Entry 6XZR (electron microscopy, 3.30 A resolution); this record covers chains IN1 and AP1 of the 8 polymer chains in the assembly.

Chain IN1:
Molecule: 47-nt RNA strand
Sequence (47 nucleotides; each row starts with the number of its first residue):
     1 AGUAGAAACAAGGGUAUUUUUCUUUACUAGUCUACCCUGCUUUUGCU
Not modelled in the structure: 15-34, 40-47

Chain AP1:
Protein: Polymerase acidic protein
From: Influenza C virus (strain C/Johannesburg/1/1966)
Notes: EC 3.1.-.-
UniProt: Q9IMP5 (PA_INCJH); residues 1-709 here = UniProt positions 1-709
Sequence (709 residues; row label = number of the first residue in the row):
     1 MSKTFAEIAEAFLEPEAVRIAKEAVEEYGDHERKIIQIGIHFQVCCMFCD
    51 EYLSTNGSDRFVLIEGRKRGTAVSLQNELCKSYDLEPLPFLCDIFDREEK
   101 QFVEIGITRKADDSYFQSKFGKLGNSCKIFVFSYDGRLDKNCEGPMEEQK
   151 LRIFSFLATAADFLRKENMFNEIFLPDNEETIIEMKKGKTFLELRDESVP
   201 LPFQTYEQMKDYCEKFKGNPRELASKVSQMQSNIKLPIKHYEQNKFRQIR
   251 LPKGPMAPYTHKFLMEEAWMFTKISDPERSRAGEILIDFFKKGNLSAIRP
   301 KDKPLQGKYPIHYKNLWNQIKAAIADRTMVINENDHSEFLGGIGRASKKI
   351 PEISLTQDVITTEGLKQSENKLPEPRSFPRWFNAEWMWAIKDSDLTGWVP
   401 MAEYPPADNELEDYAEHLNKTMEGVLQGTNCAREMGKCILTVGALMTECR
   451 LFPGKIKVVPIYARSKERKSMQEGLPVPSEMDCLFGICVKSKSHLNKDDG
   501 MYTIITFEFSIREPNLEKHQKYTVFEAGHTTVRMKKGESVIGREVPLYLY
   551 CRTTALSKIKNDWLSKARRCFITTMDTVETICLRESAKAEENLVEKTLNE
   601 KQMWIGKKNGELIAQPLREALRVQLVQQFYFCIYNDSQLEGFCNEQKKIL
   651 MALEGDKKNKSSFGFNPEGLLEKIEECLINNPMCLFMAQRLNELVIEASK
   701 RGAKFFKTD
Not modelled in the structure: 1, 533-542, 708-709
UniProt features mapped onto this chain:
  - motif: Arg109 to Gly124 (Nuclear localization signal 1 (NLS1)), Lys166 to Ser228 (Nuclear localization signal 2 (NLS2))
  - binding site (Mn(2+)): His41, Glu65, Asp93, Glu104, Ile105

Chain IN1 / chain AP1 interface:
Residue-residue contacts (28):
  A1(IN1) - Phe339(AP1)  sugar contact
  A1(IN1) - Leu340(AP1)  base contact
  A1(IN1) - Gly342(AP1)  base contact
  A1(IN1) - Arg345(AP1)  hydrogen bond to the base
  A1(IN1) - Thr503(AP1)  base contact
  G2(IN1) - Thr553(AP1)  sugar contact
  G2(IN1) - Thr554(AP1)  sugar contact
  U3(IN1) - Met501(AP1)  sugar contact
  U3(IN1) - Lys521(AP1)  salt bridge to the phosphate
  A4(IN1) - Asp636(AP1)  phosphate contact
  G5(IN1) - Pro373(AP1)  base contact
  G5(IN1) - Asp636(AP1)  phosphate contact
  G5(IN1) - Ser637(AP1)  hydrogen bond to the phosphate
  G5(IN1) - Gln638(AP1)  base contact
  A7(IN1) - Asn370(AP1)  hydrogen bond to the phosphate
  C9(IN1) - Met501(AP1)  sugar contact
  A10(IN1) - Gly342(AP1)  hydrogen bond to the sugar
  A10(IN1) - Ile343(AP1)  phosphate contact
  A10(IN1) - Arg345(AP1)  base contact
  A10(IN1) - Ser347(AP1)  hydrogen bond to the base
  A11(IN1) - Ile343(AP1)  phosphate contact
  A11(IN1) - Ala346(AP1)  phosphate contact
  A11(IN1) - His494(AP1)  stacking on the base
  A11(IN1) - Asn496(AP1)  hydrogen bond to the base
  G39(IN1) - Arg450(AP1)  sugar contact
  G39(IN1) - His494(AP1)  hydrogen bond to the base
  G39(IN1) - Leu495(AP1)  hydrogen bond to the sugar
  G39(IN1) - Asn496(AP1)  hydrogen bond to the base
Other interface residues (no listed pair), chain IN1 (11 interface residues in all): A6
Other interface residues (no listed pair), chain AP1 (33 interface residues in all): Thr260, Lys262, Tyr309, Gly341, Gly344, Lys371, Pro453, Gly500, Arg552, Ala555, Glu676, Ile679

In short:
11 residues of chain IN1 and 33 residues of chain AP1 are in contact, with 9 hydrogen bonds, 1 salt bridge and
1 aromatic stacking contact. Polar contacts include A1(IN1)-Arg345(AP1), A10(IN1)-Ser347(AP1) and
A11(IN1)-Asn496(AP1). Curated annotation (UniProt) lists 5 Mn2+-binding residues on chain AP1.
Chain IN1 is a 47-nt RNA strand and chain AP1 is Polymerase acidic protein (Influenza C virus (strain
C/Johannesburg/1/1966)); the structure, Influenza C virus polymerase in complex with chicken ANP32A - Subclass
1, was determined by electron microscopy (same publication as 6XZD, 6XZG, 6XZP, 6XZQ and 6Y0C).
